Entry 9AZ1 (X-ray diffraction, 2.30 A resolution); this record covers chain A.

Chain A:
Protein: Deferrochelatase
Organism: Pseudomonas rhizosphaerae
Notes: EC 1.11.1.-
Reference sequence: A0A089YV40 (A0A089YV40_9PSED); numbering as in UniProt (aligned over 41-437)
Chain sequence (397 residues; each row starts with the number of its first residue):
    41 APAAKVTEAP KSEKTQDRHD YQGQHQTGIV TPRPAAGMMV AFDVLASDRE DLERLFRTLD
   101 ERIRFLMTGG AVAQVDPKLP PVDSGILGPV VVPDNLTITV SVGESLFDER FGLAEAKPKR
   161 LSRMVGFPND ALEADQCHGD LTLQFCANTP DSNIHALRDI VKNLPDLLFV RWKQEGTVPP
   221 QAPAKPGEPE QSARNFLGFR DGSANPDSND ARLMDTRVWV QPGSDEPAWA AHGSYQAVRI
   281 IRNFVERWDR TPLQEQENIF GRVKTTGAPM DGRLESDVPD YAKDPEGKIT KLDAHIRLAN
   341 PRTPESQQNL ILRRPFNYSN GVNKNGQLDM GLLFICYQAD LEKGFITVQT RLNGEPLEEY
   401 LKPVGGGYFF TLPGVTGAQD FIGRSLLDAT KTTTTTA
Disordered / not traced: 41-43, 433-437
Bound ions: heme Fe: His335 (together with oxygen molecule)
Residues lining bound ligands:
  - heme (HEM): Asn235, Leu237, Phe239, Arg240, Asp241, Gly242, Ser243, Ala244, Ile281, Phe300, Arg302, His335, Ile336, Ala339, Asn340, Arg342, Ile351, Arg353, Leu372, Phe374, Phe385, Val388, Gln389, Leu392, Leu397, Leu401
  - oxygen molecule (OXY): Asp241, Arg353, Pro355, Leu372, Phe374

Overview:
Ligands of chain A: heme and oxygen molecule.
Chain A is Deferrochelatase (Pseudomonas rhizosphaerae); the structure, Crystal structure of PR9465 peroxidase
from Pseudomonas rhizosphaerae, was determined by X-ray diffraction (same publication as 9AZ0 and 9AZ2).
